9G9A - chains E and R of the 9 polymer chains in the assembly; structure by electron microscopy, 2.83 A resolution.

Chain E:
Name: CRISPR system Cms endoribonuclease Csm3
Source organism: Enterococcus italicus DSM 15952
Notes: EC 3.1.-.-
UniProt: E6LHV5 (CSM3_ENTI1); numbering as in UniProt (aligned over 1-214)
Amino-acid sequence (214 residues; each row starts with the number of its first residue):
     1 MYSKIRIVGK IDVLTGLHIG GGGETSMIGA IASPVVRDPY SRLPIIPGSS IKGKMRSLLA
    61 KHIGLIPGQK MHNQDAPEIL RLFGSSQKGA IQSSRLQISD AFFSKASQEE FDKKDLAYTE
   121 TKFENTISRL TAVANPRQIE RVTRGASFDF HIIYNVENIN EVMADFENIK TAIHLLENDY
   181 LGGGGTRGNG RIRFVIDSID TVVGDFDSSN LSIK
Not modelled in the structure: 24-28
Sequence notes: engineered mutation Ala32 (Asp in E6LHV5)

Chain R:
Molecule: 45-nt RNA strand
Source organism: Enterococcus italicus DSM 15952
Sequence (45 nucleotides; each row starts with the number of its first residue; numbers below 1 keep their minus sign (A-7 is residue -7)):
    -7 ACGAGAACAU GCGCGACAUU CCGAAGAACG CUGAAGCGCU GGGGG
Not modelled in the structure: 18-37

Chain E / chain R interface:
Pairs across the interface (46):
  His18(E) - A8(R)  phosphate contact
  Ile19(E) - A8(R)  phosphate contact
  Gly20(E) - G7(R)  hydrogen bond to the sugar
  Gly20(E) - A8(R)  hydrogen bond to the phosphate
  Pro47(E) - G7(R)  phosphate contact
  Ser49(E) - C6(R)  sugar contact
  Ser49(E) - G7(R)  phosphate contact
  Ser50(E) - C6(R)  hydrogen bond to the phosphate
  Ser50(E) - G7(R)  hydrogen bond to the phosphate
  Lys52(E) - C4(R)  salt bridge to the phosphate
  Lys52(E) - G5(R)  salt bridge to the phosphate
  Gly53(E) - C6(R)  sugar contact
  Lys54(E) - C6(R)  base contact
  Arg56(E) - C4(R)  hydrogen bond to the phosphate
  Arg56(E) - G5(R)  salt bridge to the phosphate
  Ser57(E) - C6(R)  hydrogen bond to the base
  His72(E) - C4(R)  sugar contact
  His72(E) - C6(R)  salt bridge to the phosphate
  Phe83(E) - C4(R)  sugar contact
  Gly84(E) - C4(R)  sugar contact
  Ser85(E) - G3(R)  hydrogen bond to the sugar
  Ser86(E) - G3(R)  hydrogen bond to the base
  Ser86(E) - C4(R)  sugar contact
  Ile91(E) - G3(R)  sugar contact
  Ser94(E) - C4(R)  phosphate contact
  Phe123(E) - C13(R)  base contact
  Glu124(E) - C13(R)  phosphate contact
  Asn125(E) - U11(R)  hydrogen bond to the sugar
  Asn125(E) - U12(R)  hydrogen bond to the sugar
  Asn125(E) - C13(R)  hydrogen bond to the sugar
  Asn125(E) - C14(R)  sugar contact
  Thr126(E) - U11(R)  hydrogen bond to the base
  Thr126(E) - U12(R)  phosphate contact
  Ile127(E) - U12(R)  hydrogen bond to the phosphate
  Ile127(E) - C14(R)  sugar contact
  Ala134(E) - C14(R)  base contact
  Pro136(E) - C13(R)  base contact
  Arg137(E) - U11(R)  hydrogen bond to the base
  Tyr180(E) - C9(R)  hydrogen bond to the phosphate
  Gly182(E) - A8(R)  phosphate contact
  Gly183(E) - A8(R)  hydrogen bond to the phosphate
  Gly183(E) - C9(R)  phosphate contact
  Gly184(E) - C9(R)  phosphate contact
  Thr186(E) - A10(R)  hydrogen bond to the phosphate
  Arg187(E) - A10(R)  salt bridge to the phosphate
  Arg187(E) - U11(R)  salt bridge to the phosphate
Interface residues without a listed pair, chain E (35 interface residues in all): Asn73, Lys122, Gly185

Overview:
35 residues of chain E face 12 of chain R across their interface, with 17 hydrogen bonds and 6 salt bridges.
Polar pairs include Ser57(E)-C6(R), Ser86(E)-G3(R) and Thr126(E)-U11(R).
Here chain E is CRISPR system Cms endoribonuclease Csm3 and chain R is a 45-nt RNA strand, both from
Enterococcus italicus DSM 15952. Entry 9G9A (CryoEM structure of Enterococcus italicus Csm-crRNA (3.2
complex)) was determined by electron microscopy together with 9G9B, 9G9C, 9G9D, 9G9E, 9G9F, 9G9G and 4 further
entries from the same study.
